PDB entry 6YWQ | X-ray diffraction, 1.27 A resolution | chains A and B

[Chain A (and B)]
Molecule: Multi-sensor hybrid histidine kinase
Source organism: Chloroflexus aggregans (strain MD-66 / DSM 9485)
Notes: chain B of this document is another copy of the same molecule, construct and numbering; everything in this record applies to it too
UniProtKB: B8GAY9 (B8GAY9_CHLAD); residue numbers follow UniProt; this construct covers 47-153
Sequence (113 residues; each row starts with the number of its first residue):
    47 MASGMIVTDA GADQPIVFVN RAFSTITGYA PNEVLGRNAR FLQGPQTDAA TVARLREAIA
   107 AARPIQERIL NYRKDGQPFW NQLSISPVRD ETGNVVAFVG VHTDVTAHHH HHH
Not modelled in the structure: 47, 154-159 (chain B: 47, 153-159)
Construct notes: engineered mutation A85 (Cys in B8GAY9), H148 (Gln in B8GAY9); expression tag (154-159)
Small-molecule neighbours: FMN (flavin mononucleotide): I52, T54, Q60, N84, A85, R86, L88, Q89, V98, L101, R102, I105, I115, N117, N127, L129, I131, F144, V145, G146
From the paper describing this entry:
  - conformationally variable residues (side-chain flip): N127
  - contacts within the chain: N127-H148 (hydrogen bond)

[Interface between chain A and chain B]
Contacting residue pairs (23; chain A residue first):
  S49(A) - D136(B)  hydrogen bond
  S49(A) - V142(B)
  M51(A) - V53(B)  hydrophobic
  M51(A) - A143(B)  hydrophobic
  V53(A) - M51(B)  hydrophobic
  V63(A) - F64(B)
  F64(A) - V63(B)
  F64(A) - F64(B)  hydrophobic
  N66(A) - V142(B)
  V134(A) - V145(B)  hydrophobic
  V134(A) - V147(B)  hydrophobic
  R135(A) - V147(B)
  D136(A) - S49(B)  hydrogen bond
  D136(A) - V147(B)
  V142(A) - S49(B)
  V142(A) - M51(B)  hydrophobic
  V142(A) - N66(B)
  A143(A) - M51(B)  hydrophobic
  V145(A) - V134(B)  hydrophobic
  V147(A) - V134(B)  hydrophobic
  V147(A) - R135(B)
  V147(A) - D136(B)
  V147(A) - V142(B)  hydrophobic
Also at the interface, not in a pair above, chain A (17 interface residues in all): Q128, S130, E137, T149
Also at the interface, not in a pair above, chain B (17 interface residues in all): Q128, S130, E137, T149

[In short]
The chain A/chain B interface involves 17 residues from each chain, with 2 hydrogen bonds. The hydrogen-bonded
pair is S49(A)-D136(B). Ligands of chain A: flavin mononucleotide. From the paper: conformational variability
at N127(A); contacts within the chain involving N127(A) and H148(A).
Chain A and chain B are both Multi-sensor hybrid histidine kinase (Chloroflexus aggregans (strain MD-66 / DSM
9485)); the structure, Structure of Chloroflexus aggregans flavin based fluorescent protein (CagFbFP) Q148H
variant, was determined by X-ray diffraction (same publication as 6YWG, 6YWH, 6YWI, 6YWR and 6YXC).
